PDB entry 5G52 | X-ray diffraction, 3.80 A resolution | chains A and B of the 3 polymer chains in the assembly

# Chain A
Name: VP1
Source organism: Deformed wing virus
Chain sequence (243 residues; numbered 1 to 253; 10 numbers in that range are skipped by the numbering (no residue carries them; nothing is unmodelled there); the number before each row is that of its first residue):
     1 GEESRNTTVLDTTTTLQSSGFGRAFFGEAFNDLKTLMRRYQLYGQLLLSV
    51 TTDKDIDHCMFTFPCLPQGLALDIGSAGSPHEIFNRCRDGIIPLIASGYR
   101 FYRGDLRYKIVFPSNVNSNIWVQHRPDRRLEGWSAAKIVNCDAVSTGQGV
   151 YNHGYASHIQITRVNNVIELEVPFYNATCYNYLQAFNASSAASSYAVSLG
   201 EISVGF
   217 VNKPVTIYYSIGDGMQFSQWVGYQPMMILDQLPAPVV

# Chain B
Name: VP2
Source organism: Deformed wing virus
Chain sequence (250 residues; row label = number of the first residue in the row; note: 1 number in that range is skipped by the numbering (no residue carries it; nothing is unmodelled there)):
     1 MDNPNPGPDGEGEVELEKDSNVVLTTQRDPSTSIPAPVSVKWSR
    46 WTSNDVVDDYATITSRWYQIAEFVWSKDDPFDKELARLILPRALLSSIEA
    96 NSDAICDVPNTIPFKVHAYWRGDMEVRVQINSNKFQVGQLQATWYYSDHE
   146 NLNISSKRSVYGFSQMDHALISASASNEAKLVIPFKHVYPFLPTRIVPDW
   196 TTGILDMGALNIRVIAPLRMSATGPTTCNVVVFIKLNNSEFTGTSSGKFY
   246 ASQIRA

# How chain A and chain B interact
Contacting residue pairs - 73 pairs, chain A then chain B:
  G1(A) - T32(B)  hydrogen bond (backbone-backbone)
  E2(A) - S31(B)
  E2(A) - T32(B)
  E2(A) - H163(B)  hydrogen bond (backbone-backbone)
  E2(A) - A164(B)
  E2(A) - L165(B)
  E3(A) - M161(B)
  E3(A) - D162(B)  hydrogen bond (side chain-backbone)
  E3(A) - H163(B)
  R100(A) - Y140(B)
  R100(A) - S142(B)  hydrogen bond
  R100(A) - E145(B)
  R100(A) - N146(B)
  F101(A) - Y141(B)  hydrophobic
  F101(A) - K181(B)
  F101(A) - V183(B)  hydrophobic
  R129(A) - D194(B)  salt bridge
  W133(A) - L147(B)  hydrophobic
  A177(A) - Y184(B)
  T178(A) - V183(B)
  T178(A) - Y184(B)
  C179(A) - V183(B)  hydrogen bond (backbone-backbone)
  C179(A) - P185(B)  hydrophobic
  Y180(A) - K181(B)  hydrogen bond
  Y180(A) - H182(B)
  Y180(A) - V183(B)  hydrogen bond (backbone-backbone)
  N181(A) - V183(B)
  Y182(A) - S142(B)
  Y182(A) - E145(B)  hydrogen bond
  Y182(A) - H182(B)  hydrogen bond
  Y182(A) - V183(B)
  Q184(A) - Y140(B)  hydrogen bond
  Q184(A) - N146(B)  hydrogen bond
  A185(A) - E145(B)
  A185(A) - N146(B)
  A185(A) - L147(B)  hydrophobic
  A185(A) - N148(B)
  F186(A) - E145(B)
  F186(A) - L147(B)
  N187(A) - H144(B)
  N187(A) - E145(B)  hydrogen bond (backbone-backbone)
  N187(A) - L147(B)
  S189(A) - H144(B)
  S189(A) - E145(B)  hydrogen bond
  S189(A) - T197(B)
  S189(A) - G198(B)
  S190(A) - W195(B)
  S190(A) - T197(B)
  A191(A) - D194(B)
  A192(A) - Y184(B)
  A192(A) - D194(B)  hydrogen bond (backbone-side chain)
  A192(A) - W195(B)
  S193(A) - Y184(B)
  A196(A) - V183(B)  hydrophobic
  A196(A) - Y184(B)
  Q235(A) - P35(B)  hydrogen bond (side chain-backbone)
  Q235(A) - A36(B)
  Q235(A) - Y141(B)
  Q235(A) - K181(B)
  W236(A) - Q160(B)  hydrogen bond (side chain-backbone)
  W236(A) - M161(B)
  W236(A) - D162(B)
  V237(A) - Y140(B)  hydrophobic
  V237(A) - M161(B)  hydrophobic
  G238(A) - K152(B)
  G238(A) - Q160(B)
  G238(A) - M161(B)
  Y239(A) - K152(B)
  Y239(A) - Q160(B)
  Q240(A) - N146(B)
  Q240(A) - N148(B)  hydrogen bond (side chain-backbone)
  Q240(A) - S151(B)
  P241(A) - S151(B)
Other interface residues (no listed pair), chain A (32 interface residues in all): R5, Y195
Other interface residues (no listed pair), chain B (31 interface residues in all): W42, G157

# Overview
32 residues of chain A and 31 residues of chain B are in contact, with 17 hydrogen bonds and 1 salt bridge.
Among the polar pairs are R129(A)-D194(B), E3(A)-D162(B) and R100(A)-S142(B).
Here chain A is VP1 and chain B is VP2, both from Deformed wing virus. Entry 5G52 (Crystallographic structure
of full particle of Deformed Wing Virus) was determined by X-ray diffraction together with 5L7Q, 5L8Q, 5MUP,
5MV5 and 5MV6 from the same study.
